9JA1 - chains C and K of the 14 polymer chains in the assembly; structure by electron microscopy, 2.98 A resolution.

Chain C:
Name: DNA-directed RNA polymerase II subunit RPB3
Organism: Saccharomyces cerevisiae
UniProt: P16370 (RPB3_YEAST); numbering as in UniProt (aligned over 1-318)
Amino-acid sequence (318 residues; numbered 1 to 318; the number before each row is that of its first residue):
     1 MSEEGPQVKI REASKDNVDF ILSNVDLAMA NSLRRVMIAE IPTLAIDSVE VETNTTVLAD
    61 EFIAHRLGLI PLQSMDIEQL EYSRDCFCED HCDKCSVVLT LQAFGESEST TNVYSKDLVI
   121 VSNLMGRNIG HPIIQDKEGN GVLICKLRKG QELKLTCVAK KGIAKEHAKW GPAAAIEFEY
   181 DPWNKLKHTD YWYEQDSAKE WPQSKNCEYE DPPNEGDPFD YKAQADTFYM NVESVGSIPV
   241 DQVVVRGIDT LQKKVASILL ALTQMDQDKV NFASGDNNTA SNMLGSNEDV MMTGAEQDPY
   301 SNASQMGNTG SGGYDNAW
Disordered / not traced: 1-2, 269-318
Ion coordination: Zn2+: C86, C88, C95

Chain K:
Name: DNA-directed RNA polymerase II subunit RPB11
Organism: Saccharomyces cerevisiae
UniProt: P38902 (RPB11_YEAST); numbering as in UniProt (aligned over 1-120)
Amino-acid sequence (120 residues; numbered 1 to 120; the number before each row is that of its first residue):
     1 MNAPDRFELF LLGEGESKLK IDPDTKAPNA VVITFEKEDH TLGNLIRAEL LNDRKVLFAA
    61 YKVEHPFFAR FKLRIQTTEG YDPKDALKNA CNSIINKLGA LKTNFETEWN LQTLAADDAF
Disordered / not traced: 115-120

Interface between chain C and chain K:
Pairs across the interface - 61 pairs, chain C then chain K:
  E3(C) - T103(K)
  E3(C) - N104(K)  hydrogen bond (backbone-side chain)
  P6(C) - K97(K)
  P6(C) - L101(K)  hydrophobic
  P6(C) - N104(K)  hydrogen bond (backbone-side chain)
  Q7(C) - N104(K)
  V8(C) - F105(K)  hydrophobic
  V8(C) - E108(K)
  I10(C) - F105(K)  hydrophobic
  I10(C) - E108(K)
  I10(C) - Q112(K)
  A13(C) - W109(K)  hydrophobic
  A13(C) - Q112(K)
  V18(C) - W109(K)  hydrophobic
  D26(C) - A48(K)
  A28(C) - N44(K)
  A28(C) - A48(K)  hydrophobic
  M29(C) - L45(K)  hydrophobic
  M29(C) - K97(K)
  S32(C) - T41(K)  hydrogen bond (side chain-backbone)
  S32(C) - L45(K)
  R35(C) - D39(K)  salt bridge
  R35(C) - H40(K)
  R35(C) - T41(K)  hydrogen bond
  V36(C) - T41(K)
  R84(C) - L11(K)
  I163(C) - F10(K)  hydrophobic
  K165(C) - R6(K)  hydrogen bond (backbone-side chain)
  K165(C) - F10(K)
  E166(C) - R6(K)  hydrogen bond (backbone-side chain)
  E166(C) - F10(K)
  D241(C) - W109(K)  hydrogen bond
  V244(C) - F105(K)  hydrophobic
  I248(C) - L98(K)
  I248(C) - L101(K)  hydrophobic
  I248(C) - K102(K)
  L251(C) - L45(K)  hydrophobic
  L251(C) - L98(K)  hydrophobic
  Q252(C) - I95(K)
  Q252(C) - L98(K)
  K254(C) - E38(K)  salt bridge
  K254(C) - L42(K)
  V255(C) - L42(K)  hydrophobic
  V255(C) - C91(K)
  V255(C) - I94(K)  hydrophobic
  V255(C) - I95(K)  hydrophobic
  A256(C) - I95(K)  hydrophobic
  I258(C) - L19(K)
  I258(C) - F35(K)  hydrophobic
  I258(C) - L42(K)  hydrophobic
  L259(C) - K88(K)
  L259(C) - N92(K)
  L262(C) - L19(K)
  L262(C) - I21(K)  hydrophobic
  L262(C) - K84(K)
  L262(C) - L87(K)  hydrophobic
  L262(C) - K88(K)
  M265(C) - L19(K)
  M265(C) - I21(K)  hydrophobic
  D266(C) - K84(K)  salt bridge
  D266(C) - K88(K)  salt bridge
Interface residues without a listed pair, chain C (42 interface residues in all): G5, K9, S14, F20, L22, V25, A164, H167, V240, V245, D249, A261
Interface residues without a listed pair, chain K (39 interface residues in all): F7, L9, K18, I46, E49, G99, A100, E106

Summary:
42 residues of chain C face 39 of chain K across their interface, with 7 hydrogen bonds and 4 salt bridges.
Among the polar pairs are R35(C)-D39(K), K254(C)-E38(K) and D266(C)-K84(K). C86(C), C88(C) and C95(C)
coordinate Zn2+.
Here chain C is DNA-directed RNA polymerase II subunit RPB3 and chain K is DNA-directed RNA polymerase II
subunit RPB11, both from Saccharomyces cerevisiae. Entry 9JA1 (The RNA polymerase II elongation complex from
Saccharomyces cerevisiae) was determined by electron microscopy together with 9JA0 and 8X7U from the same
study.
